Entry 3UB9 (X-ray diffraction, 1.42 A resolution); this record covers chains A and B.

# Chain A (and B)
Name: chemoreceptor TlpB
Source organism: Helicobacter pylori
Notes: fragment: Periplasmic portion; chain B of this document is another copy of the same molecule, construct and numbering; everything in this record applies to it too
Amino-acid sequence (181 residues; each row starts with the number of its first residue):
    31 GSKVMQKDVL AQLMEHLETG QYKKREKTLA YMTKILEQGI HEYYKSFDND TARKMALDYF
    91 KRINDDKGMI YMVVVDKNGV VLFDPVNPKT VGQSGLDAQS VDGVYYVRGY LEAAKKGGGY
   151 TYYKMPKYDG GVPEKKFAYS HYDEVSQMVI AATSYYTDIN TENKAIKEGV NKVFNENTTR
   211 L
Disordered / not traced: 31-40, 203-211 (chain B: 31-39, 205-211)
Residues lining bound ligands: N-hydroxyurea (NHY): Val103, Asp114, Val116, Asn117, Tyr136, Tyr140, Tyr153, Met155, Pro156, Lys166, Thr183, Tyr185
Reported in the primary citation:
  - mutagenesis - D114N: unchanged expression

# How chain A and chain B interact
Contacting residue pairs (56; chain A residue first):
  Leu43(A) - Val203(B)  hydrophobic
  Leu47(A) - Ile196(B)  hydrophobic
  Gly50(A) - Ile196(B)
  Gln51(A) - Ile196(B)
  Lys54(A) - Glu192(B)  salt bridge
  Lys54(A) - Asn193(B)
  Thr58(A) - Met99(B)
  Tyr61(A) - Met62(B)  hydrophobic
  Tyr61(A) - Ile93(B)
  Tyr61(A) - Gly98(B)
  Tyr61(A) - Met99(B)
  Tyr61(A) - Ile100(B)  hydrogen bond (side chain-backbone)
  Met62(A) - Met62(B)  hydrophobic
  Lys64(A) - Asp96(B)
  Ile65(A) - Met62(B)  hydrophobic
  Ile65(A) - Tyr89(B)  hydrogen bond (backbone-side chain)
  Ile65(A) - Asp96(B)
  Gln68(A) - Tyr89(B)
  Gln68(A) - Arg92(B)  hydrogen bond (backbone-side chain)
  Gln68(A) - Asp96(B)  hydrogen bond
  Gly69(A) - Tyr89(B)
  Glu72(A) - Tyr73(B)
  Glu72(A) - Met85(B)
  Glu72(A) - Asp88(B)
  Glu72(A) - Arg92(B)  salt bridge
  Tyr73(A) - Gly69(B)  hydrogen bond (side chain-backbone)
  Tyr73(A) - Glu72(B)
  Tyr73(A) - Tyr73(B)  hydrophobic
  Lys75(A) - Asp88(B)  salt bridge
  Lys75(A) - Arg92(B)
  Ser76(A) - Phe77(B)
  Ser76(A) - Met85(B)
  Phe77(A) - Tyr73(B)  hydrophobic
  Phe77(A) - Ser76(B)
  Phe77(A) - Phe77(B)  hydrophobic
  Met85(A) - Glu72(B)
  Asp88(A) - Glu72(B)
  Tyr89(A) - Ile65(B)  hydrogen bond (side chain-backbone)
  Tyr89(A) - Gln68(B)
  Tyr89(A) - Gly69(B)
  Tyr89(A) - Glu72(B)  hydrogen bond (backbone-side chain)
  Arg92(A) - Glu72(B)  salt bridge
  Ile93(A) - Tyr61(B)
  Asp96(A) - Lys64(B)
  Asp96(A) - Ile65(B)
  Asp96(A) - Gln68(B)  hydrogen bond
  Gly98(A) - Tyr61(B)
  Met99(A) - Thr58(B)
  Met99(A) - Tyr61(B)
  Ile100(A) - Tyr61(B)  hydrogen bond (backbone-side chain)
  Glu192(A) - Lys54(B)  salt bridge
  Asn193(A) - Lys54(B)
  Ile196(A) - Leu47(B)  hydrophobic
  Ile196(A) - Gly50(B)
  Ile196(A) - Gln51(B)
  Val200(A) - Leu43(B)
Other interface residues (no listed pair), chain A (33 interface residues in all): Gln42, Arg55, Leu66
Other interface residues (no listed pair), chain B (32 interface residues in all): Arg55, Leu66, Val200

# In short
Chain A and chain B form an interface of 33 and 32 residues respectively, with 9 hydrogen bonds and 5 salt
bridges. Among the polar pairs are Lys54(A)-Glu192(B), Glu72(A)-Arg92(B) and Lys75(A)-Asp88(B). Ligands of
chain A: N-hydroxyurea. The paper reports that D114N of chain A leaves expression unchanged.
Both chains are chemoreceptor TlpB (Helicobacter pylori). Entry 3UB9 (Periplasmic portion of the Helicobacter
pylori chemoreceptor TlpB with hydroxyurea bound) was determined by X-ray diffraction, deposited together with
3UB6, 3UB7 and 4EXO.
